6SNP - chain A; structure by X-ray diffraction, 2.75 A resolution.

== Chain A ==
Protein: Phosphoglucomutase-1
Source organism: Homo sapiens
Notes: EC 5.4.2.2
Reference sequence: P36871 (PGM1_HUMAN), isoform P36871-2; numbering as in UniProt (aligned over 2-580)
Sequence (583 residues; row label = number of the first residue in the row; numbers below 1 keep their minus sign (Gly-2 is residue -2)):
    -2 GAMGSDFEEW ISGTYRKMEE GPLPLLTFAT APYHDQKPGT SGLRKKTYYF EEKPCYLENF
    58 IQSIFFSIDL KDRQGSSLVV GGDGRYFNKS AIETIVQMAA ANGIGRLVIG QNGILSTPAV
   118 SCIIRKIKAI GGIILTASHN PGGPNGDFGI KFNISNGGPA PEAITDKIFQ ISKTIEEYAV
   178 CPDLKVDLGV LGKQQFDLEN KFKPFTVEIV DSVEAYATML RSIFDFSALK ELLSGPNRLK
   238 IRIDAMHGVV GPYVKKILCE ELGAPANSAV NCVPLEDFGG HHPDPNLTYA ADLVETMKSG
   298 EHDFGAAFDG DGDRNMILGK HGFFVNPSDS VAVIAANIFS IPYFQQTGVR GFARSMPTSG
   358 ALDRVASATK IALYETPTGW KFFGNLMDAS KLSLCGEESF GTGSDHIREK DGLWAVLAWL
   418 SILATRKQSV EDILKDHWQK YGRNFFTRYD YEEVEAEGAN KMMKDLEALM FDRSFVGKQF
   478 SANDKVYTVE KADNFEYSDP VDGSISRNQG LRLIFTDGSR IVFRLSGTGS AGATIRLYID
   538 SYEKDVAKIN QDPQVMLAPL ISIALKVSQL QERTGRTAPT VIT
Disordered / not traced: -2 to 4, 480-482, 524-528
Sequence notes: expression tag (-2 to 1)
Curated features (UniProtKB/Swiss-Prot):
  - natural variant: Arg41 (Q41R: In CDG1T; this construct carries the variant), Lys68 (K68M: In allele PGM1*7+, allele PGM1*7-, allele PGM1*3+ and allele PGM1*3-), Lys388 (E388K: In CDG1T; this construct carries the variant)
Metal / ion sites: Mg2+: Ser135, Asp306, Asp308, Asp310
Reported in the primary citation:
  - Mg2+ coordination: Ser135
  - catalytic residues: His136, Arg311, Lys407 (proposed by the authors, not directly observed)

== Summary ==
Ser135, Asp306, Asp308 and Asp310 form the Mg2+ site. The paper reports catalytic residues His136, Arg311 and
Lys407; Mg2+ coordination by Ser135.
Chain A is Phosphoglucomutase-1 (Homo sapiens); the structure, Crystal structures of human PGM1 isoform 2, was
determined by X-ray diffraction, deposited together with 6SNO and 6SNQ.
